Entry 6RZW (electron microscopy, 18.80 A resolution (very low resolution: no residue pairs are listed; an interface is given only as per-side residue counts)); this record covers chains G and J of the 10 polymer chains in the assembly.

[Chain G (and J)]
Molecule: Putative mitochondrial dynamin protein
Source organism: Chaetomium thermophilum var. thermophilum DSM 1495
Notes: chain J of this document is another copy of the same molecule, construct and numbering; everything in this record applies to it too
UniProtKB: G0SGC7 (G0SGC7_CHATD); residues 219-913 here = UniProt positions 219-913
Sequence (695 residues; numbered 219 to 913; the number before each row is that of its first residue):
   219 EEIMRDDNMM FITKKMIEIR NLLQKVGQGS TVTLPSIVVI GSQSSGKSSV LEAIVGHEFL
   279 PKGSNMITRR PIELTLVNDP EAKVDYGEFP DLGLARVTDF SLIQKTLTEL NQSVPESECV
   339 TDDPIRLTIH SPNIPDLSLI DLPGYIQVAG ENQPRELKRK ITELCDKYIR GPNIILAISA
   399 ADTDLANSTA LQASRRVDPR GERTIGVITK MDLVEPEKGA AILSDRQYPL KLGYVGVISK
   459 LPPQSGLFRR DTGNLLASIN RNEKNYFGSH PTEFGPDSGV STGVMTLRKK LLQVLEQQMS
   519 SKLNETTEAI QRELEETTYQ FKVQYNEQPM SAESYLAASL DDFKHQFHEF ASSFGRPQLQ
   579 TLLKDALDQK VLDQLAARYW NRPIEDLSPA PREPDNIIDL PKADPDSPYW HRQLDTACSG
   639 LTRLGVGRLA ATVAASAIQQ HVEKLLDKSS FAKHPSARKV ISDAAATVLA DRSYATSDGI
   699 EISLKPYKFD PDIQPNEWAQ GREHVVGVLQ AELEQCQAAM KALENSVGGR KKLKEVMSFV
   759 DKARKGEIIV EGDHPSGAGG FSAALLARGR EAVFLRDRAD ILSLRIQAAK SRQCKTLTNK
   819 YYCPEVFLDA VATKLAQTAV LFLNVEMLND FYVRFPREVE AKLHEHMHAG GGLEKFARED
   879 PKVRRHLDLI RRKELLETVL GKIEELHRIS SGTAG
Disordered / not traced: 219-223, 333-338, 365-374, 459-470, 911-913
Curated features (UniProtKB/Swiss-Prot):
  - region: Gly259 to Ser266 (G1 motif), Ile285 to Arg287 (G2 motif), Asp359 to Gly362 (G3 motif), Thr427 to Asp430 (G4 motif), Ile456 to Leu459 (G5 motif)
  - binding site (GTP): Ser262, Gly264, Lys265, Ser266, Ser267, Gly281, Lys428, Asp430, Ser457
  - binding site (Mg(2+)): Ser266, Thr286, Asp359
  - mutagenesis: Asp559 (D559A: Impaired mitochondrial morphology), Lys562 (K562A: Impaired mitochondrial morphology), Phe840 (F840D: Abolished GTPase activity)
Disulfides: Cys812-Cys821
From the paper describing this entry:
  - mutagenesis - Y537A, D559A, K562A, R646A: unchanged binding to liposome
  - mutagenesis - Y537A, D559A, K562A, R646A: unchanged catalytic activity on liposome

[Interface between chain G and chain J]
At this resolution (19 A) residue pairs are not listed: 11 residues of chain G and 12 of chain J lie at the interface.

[In short]
The interface between chain G and chain J involves 11 residues on one side and 12 on the other. From the
paper: Y537A, D559A and K562A of chain G, among others, leave binding to liposome unchanged; Y537A, D559A and
K562A of chain G, among others, leave catalytic activity on liposome unchanged.
Chain G and chain J are both Putative mitochondrial dynamin protein (Chaetomium thermophilum var. thermophilum
DSM 1495); the structure, Structure of s-Mgm1 decorating the inner surface of tubulated lipid membranes in the
GTPgammaS bound state, was determined by electron microscopy (same publication as 6RZT, 6RZU, 6RZV and 6QL4).
